7OUJ - chain AAA; structure by X-ray diffraction, 1.57 A resolution.

== Chain AAA ==
Protein: RubL
Source organism: Streptomyces collinus
UniProt: Q8KY42 (Q8KY42_STRCU); residues 1-555 here = UniProt positions 1-555
Sequence (555 residues; numbered 1 to 555; the number before each row is that of its first residue):
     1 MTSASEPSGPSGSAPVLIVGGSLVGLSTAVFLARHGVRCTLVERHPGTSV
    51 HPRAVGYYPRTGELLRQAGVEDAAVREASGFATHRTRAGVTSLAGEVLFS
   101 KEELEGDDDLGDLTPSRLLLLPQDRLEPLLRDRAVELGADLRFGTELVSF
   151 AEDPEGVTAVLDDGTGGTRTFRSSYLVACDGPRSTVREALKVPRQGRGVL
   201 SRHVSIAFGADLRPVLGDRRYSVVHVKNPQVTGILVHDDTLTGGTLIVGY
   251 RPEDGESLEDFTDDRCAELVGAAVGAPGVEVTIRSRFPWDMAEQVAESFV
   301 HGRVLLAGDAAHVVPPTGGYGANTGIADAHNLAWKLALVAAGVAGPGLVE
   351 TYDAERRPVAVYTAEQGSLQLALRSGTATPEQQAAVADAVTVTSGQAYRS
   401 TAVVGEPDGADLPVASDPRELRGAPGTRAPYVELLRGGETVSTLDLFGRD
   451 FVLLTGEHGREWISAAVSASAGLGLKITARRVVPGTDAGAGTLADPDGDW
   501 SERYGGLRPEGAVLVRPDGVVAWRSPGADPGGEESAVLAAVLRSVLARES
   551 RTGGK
Not modelled in the structure: 1-8, 549-555
Ligand contacts:
  - (2S)-hexane-1,2,6-triol (1JW), molecule 1: His51, Pro52, Arg53, Pro122, Val236, His237, Asp238, Gly244, Thr245, Ile247
  - (2S)-hexane-1,2,6-triol (1JW), molecule 2: Gln230, Val231, Thr232, Val248, Gly249, Tyr250, Glu256, Asp260, Phe261, Arg265, Leu269
  - (2S)-hexane-1,2,6-triol (1JW), molecule 3: Leu435, Arg436, Gly437, Thr486, Ala488, Gly489, Thr492, Leu493, Ala494
  - FAD (flavin-adenine dinucleotide): Val19, Gly20, Gly21, Ser22, Leu23, Val24, Gly25, Val42, Glu43, Arg44, His45, Arg53, Ala54, Val55, Gly56, Gln123, Thr145, Glu146, Leu147, Cys179, Asp180, Gly181, Pro182, Thr185, Ser205, Ile247, Phe287, Trp289, Ala307, Gly308, Asp309, Pro316, Gly319, Tyr320, Gly321, Ala322, Asn323
Reported in the primary citation:
  - binding site for flavin-adenine dinucleotide: Asp180, Gly181, Gly308, Asp309 (by similarity / conservation)
  - conformationally variable residues (order/disorder transition, side-chain flip): His51, Val90 to Leu110, Phe287, Trp289
  - binding site for flavin-adenine dinucleotide: Trp289
  - contacts within the chain: Phe287-Trp289 (pi stacking)
  - mutagenesis - R87K, W289A, R374K, R374M: decreased catalytic activity
  - mutagenesis - E103A, E103Q, H225A: decreased catalytic activity (quinone reductase activity)
  - mutagenesis - E103A, E103Q, H225A: unchanged catalytic activity
  - mutagenesis - W289A: decreased binding to flavin-adenine dinucleotide
  - mutagenesis - W289A: decreased stability
  - catalytic residues: Arg87, His225, Arg374 (proposed by the authors, not directly observed)
  - binding site for chloride ion: Pro316

== In short ==
Ligands of chain AAA: flavin-adenine dinucleotide and 3 copies of (2S)-hexane-1,2,6-triol. The paper reports
catalytic residues Arg87, His225 and Arg374; R87K, W289A and R374K, among others, reduce catalytic activity; 7
substitutions were tested in all.
Chain AAA is RubL (Streptomyces collinus); the structure, Crystal structure of the flavoprotein monooxygenase
RubL from rubromycin biosynthesis, was determined by X-ray diffraction together with 7OUC and 7OUD from the
same study.
